PDB entry 2B4K | X-ray diffraction, 3.30 A resolution | chains A and C of the 4 polymer chains in the assembly

[Chain A (and C)]
Protein: Alpha-amino acid ester hydrolase
Source organism: Acetobacter pasteurianus
Notes: chain C of this document is another copy of the same molecule, construct and numbering; everything in this record applies to it too
Reference sequence: Q8VRK8 (Q8VRK8_ACEPA); residue numbers follow UniProt; this construct covers 41-667
Sequence (652 residues; each row starts with the number of its first residue):
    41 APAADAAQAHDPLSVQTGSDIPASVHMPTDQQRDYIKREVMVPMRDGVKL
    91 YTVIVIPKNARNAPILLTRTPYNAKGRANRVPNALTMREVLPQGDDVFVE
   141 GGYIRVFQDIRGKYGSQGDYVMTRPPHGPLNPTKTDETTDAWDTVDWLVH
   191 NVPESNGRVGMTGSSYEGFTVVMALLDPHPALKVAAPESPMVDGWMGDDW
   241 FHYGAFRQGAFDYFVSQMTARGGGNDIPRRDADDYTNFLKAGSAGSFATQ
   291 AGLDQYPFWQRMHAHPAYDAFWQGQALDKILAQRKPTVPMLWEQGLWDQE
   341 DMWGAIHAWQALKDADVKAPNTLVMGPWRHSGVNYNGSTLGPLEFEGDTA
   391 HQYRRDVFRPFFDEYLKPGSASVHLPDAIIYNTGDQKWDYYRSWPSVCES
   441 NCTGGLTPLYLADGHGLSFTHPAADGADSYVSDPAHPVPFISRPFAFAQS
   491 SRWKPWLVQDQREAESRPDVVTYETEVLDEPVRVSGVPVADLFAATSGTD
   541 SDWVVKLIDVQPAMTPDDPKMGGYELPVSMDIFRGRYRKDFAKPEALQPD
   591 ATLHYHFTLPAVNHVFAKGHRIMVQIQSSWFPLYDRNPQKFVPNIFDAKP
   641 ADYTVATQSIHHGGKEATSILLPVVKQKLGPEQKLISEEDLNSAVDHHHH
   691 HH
Unresolved in the structure: 41-49, 667-692
Construct notes: expression tag (668-692)
Cystine bridges: Cys-438/Cys-442
Residues lining bound ligands: D-phenylglycine (PG9): Tyr-112, Ser-205, Tyr-206, Met-231, Asp-239, Trp-240, Tyr-253, Glu-340, Asp-341, His-370

[Chain A / chain C interface]
Pairs across the interface (107; chain A residue first):
  Pro-52(A) / Arg-301(C)
  Leu-53(A) / Gln-300(C)
  Leu-53(A) / Arg-301(C)
  Leu-53(A) / Ala-304(C)  hydrophobic
  Leu-53(A) / His-305(C)  hydrogen bond (backbone-side chain)
  Ser-54(A) / Leu-170(C)
  Ser-54(A) / Arg-301(C)
  Ser-54(A) / His-305(C)  hydrogen bond
  Ser-54(A) / Phe-311(C)
  Val-55(A) / Pro-169(C)
  Val-55(A) / Leu-170(C)
  Val-55(A) / Pro-172(C)
  Gln-56(A) / Val-161(C)
  Gln-56(A) / Pro-297(C)
  Gln-56(A) / Arg-301(C)
  Thr-57(A) / Asp-159(C)
  Gly-58(A) / Asp-159(C)
  Gly-58(A) / Val-161(C)
  Ser-59(A) / Asp-159(C)
  Ser-59(A) / Tyr-160(C)
  Ser-59(A) / Pro-297(C)
  Asp-60(A) / Tyr-160(C)  hydrogen bond (backbone-backbone)
  Asp-60(A) / Val-161(C)
  Asp-60(A) / Met-162(C)  hydrogen bond (side chain-backbone)
  Asp-60(A) / Met-258(C)
  Asp-60(A) / Pro-297(C)
  Asp-60(A) / Phe-298(C)  hydrogen bond (side chain-backbone)
  Asp-60(A) / Arg-301(C)  salt bridge
  Ile-61(A) / Tyr-160(C)  hydrophobic
  Ile-61(A) / Met-258(C)
  Ile-61(A) / Thr-259(C)
  Ile-61(A) / Ala-260(C)  hydrophobic
  Ile-61(A) / Arg-261(C)
  Pro-62(A) / Met-258(C)
  Pro-62(A) / Gln-295(C)
  Pro-62(A) / Tyr-296(C)  hydrophobic
  Pro-62(A) / Pro-297(C)
  Val-65(A) / Gln-295(C)
  Val-65(A) / Tyr-296(C)
  His-66(A) / Gln-295(C)  hydrogen bond (backbone-side chain)
  Met-67(A) / Ala-291(C)
  Met-67(A) / Gln-295(C)
  Met-67(A) / Tyr-296(C)
  Pro-68(A) / Thr-289(C)
  Pro-68(A) / Gln-290(C)
  Pro-68(A) / Ala-291(C)
  Pro-68(A) / Gly-292(C)
  Thr-69(A) / Gln-290(C)
  Gln-72(A) / Arg-270(C)  hydrogen bond
  Pro-122(A) / Asn-265(C)
  Asn-123(A) / Asn-265(C)
  Asn-123(A) / Pro-268(C)
  Leu-125(A) / Pro-268(C)  hydrophobic
  Leu-125(A) / Arg-269(C)
  Leu-125(A) / Arg-270(C)
  Gly-152(A) / Ile-61(C)
  Asp-159(A) / Gly-58(C)
  Asp-159(A) / Ser-59(C)
  Tyr-160(A) / Ser-59(C)
  Tyr-160(A) / Asp-60(C)  hydrogen bond (backbone-backbone)
  Tyr-160(A) / Ile-61(C)  hydrophobic
  Val-161(A) / Gln-56(C)
  Val-161(A) / Gly-58(C)
  Val-161(A) / Asp-60(C)
  Met-162(A) / Asp-60(C)  hydrogen bond (backbone-side chain)
  Pro-169(A) / Val-55(C)
  Leu-170(A) / Ser-54(C)
  Leu-170(A) / Val-55(C)
  Pro-172(A) / Val-55(C)
  Thr-173(A) / Thr-57(C)
  Val-255(A) / Met-67(C)  hydrophobic
  Met-258(A) / Asp-60(C)
  Met-258(A) / Ile-61(C)
  Met-258(A) / Pro-62(C)
  Thr-259(A) / Ile-61(C)
  Ala-260(A) / Ile-61(C)  hydrophobic
  Arg-261(A) / Ile-61(C)
  Pro-268(A) / Asn-123(C)
  Pro-268(A) / Leu-125(C)  hydrophobic
  Arg-269(A) / Leu-125(C)
  Arg-270(A) / Gln-72(C)  hydrogen bond (side chain-backbone)
  Arg-270(A) / Leu-125(C)
  Ala-291(A) / Met-67(C)
  Ala-291(A) / Thr-69(C)
  Gly-292(A) / Met-67(C)
  Gly-292(A) / Pro-68(C)
  Gln-295(A) / Ser-64(C)
  Gln-295(A) / Val-65(C)
  Gln-295(A) / His-66(C)  hydrogen bond (side chain-backbone)
  Gln-295(A) / Met-67(C)
  Tyr-296(A) / Pro-62(C)  hydrophobic
  Tyr-296(A) / Val-65(C)
  Tyr-296(A) / Met-67(C)  hydrogen bond
  Pro-297(A) / Gln-56(C)
  Pro-297(A) / Ser-59(C)
  Pro-297(A) / Asp-60(C)
  Phe-298(A) / Asp-60(C)  hydrogen bond (backbone-side chain)
  Gln-300(A) / Leu-53(C)
  Arg-301(A) / Pro-52(C)
  Arg-301(A) / Leu-53(C)
  Arg-301(A) / Ser-54(C)
  Arg-301(A) / Gln-56(C)
  Arg-301(A) / Asp-60(C)  salt bridge
  Ala-304(A) / Leu-53(C)  hydrophobic
  His-305(A) / Leu-53(C)  hydrogen bond (side chain-backbone)
  His-305(A) / Ser-54(C)  hydrogen bond
  Phe-311(A) / Ser-54(C)
Interface residues without a listed pair, chain A (53 interface residues in all): Ser-64, Thr-126, Asn-265, Thr-289, Gln-290
Interface residues without a listed pair, chain C (53 interface residues in all): Pro-122, Thr-126, Glu-129, Gly-152, Val-255

[Summary]
Chain A and chain C each contribute 53 residues to their interface; the contacts include 15 hydrogen bonds and
2 salt bridges. Polar contacts include Asp-60(A)/Arg-301(C), Leu-53(A)/His-305(C) and Ser-54(A)/His-305(C).
Bound to chain A: D-phenylglycine.
Chain A and chain C are both Alpha-amino acid ester hydrolase (Acetobacter pasteurianus); the structure,
Acetobacter turbidans alpha-amino acid ester hydrolase complexed with phenylglycine, was determined by X-ray
diffraction (same publication as 2B9V and 1RYY).
